Entry 7BNO (electron microscopy, 4.20 A resolution (low resolution: residue-level contacts below are approximate; hydrogen-bond / salt-bridge calls are withheld)); this record covers chains B and C of the 3 polymer chains in the assembly.

Chain B (and C):
Name: Spike glycoprotein
Organism: Severe acute respiratory syndrome coronavirus 2
Notes: chain C of this document is another copy of the same molecule, construct and numbering; everything in this record applies to it too
Reference sequence: P0DTC2 (SPIKE_SARS2); residues 1-1146 here = UniProt positions 1-1146
Chain sequence (1177 residues; numbered -30 to 1146; the number before each row is that of its first residue; numbers below 1 keep their minus sign (Met-30 is residue -30)):
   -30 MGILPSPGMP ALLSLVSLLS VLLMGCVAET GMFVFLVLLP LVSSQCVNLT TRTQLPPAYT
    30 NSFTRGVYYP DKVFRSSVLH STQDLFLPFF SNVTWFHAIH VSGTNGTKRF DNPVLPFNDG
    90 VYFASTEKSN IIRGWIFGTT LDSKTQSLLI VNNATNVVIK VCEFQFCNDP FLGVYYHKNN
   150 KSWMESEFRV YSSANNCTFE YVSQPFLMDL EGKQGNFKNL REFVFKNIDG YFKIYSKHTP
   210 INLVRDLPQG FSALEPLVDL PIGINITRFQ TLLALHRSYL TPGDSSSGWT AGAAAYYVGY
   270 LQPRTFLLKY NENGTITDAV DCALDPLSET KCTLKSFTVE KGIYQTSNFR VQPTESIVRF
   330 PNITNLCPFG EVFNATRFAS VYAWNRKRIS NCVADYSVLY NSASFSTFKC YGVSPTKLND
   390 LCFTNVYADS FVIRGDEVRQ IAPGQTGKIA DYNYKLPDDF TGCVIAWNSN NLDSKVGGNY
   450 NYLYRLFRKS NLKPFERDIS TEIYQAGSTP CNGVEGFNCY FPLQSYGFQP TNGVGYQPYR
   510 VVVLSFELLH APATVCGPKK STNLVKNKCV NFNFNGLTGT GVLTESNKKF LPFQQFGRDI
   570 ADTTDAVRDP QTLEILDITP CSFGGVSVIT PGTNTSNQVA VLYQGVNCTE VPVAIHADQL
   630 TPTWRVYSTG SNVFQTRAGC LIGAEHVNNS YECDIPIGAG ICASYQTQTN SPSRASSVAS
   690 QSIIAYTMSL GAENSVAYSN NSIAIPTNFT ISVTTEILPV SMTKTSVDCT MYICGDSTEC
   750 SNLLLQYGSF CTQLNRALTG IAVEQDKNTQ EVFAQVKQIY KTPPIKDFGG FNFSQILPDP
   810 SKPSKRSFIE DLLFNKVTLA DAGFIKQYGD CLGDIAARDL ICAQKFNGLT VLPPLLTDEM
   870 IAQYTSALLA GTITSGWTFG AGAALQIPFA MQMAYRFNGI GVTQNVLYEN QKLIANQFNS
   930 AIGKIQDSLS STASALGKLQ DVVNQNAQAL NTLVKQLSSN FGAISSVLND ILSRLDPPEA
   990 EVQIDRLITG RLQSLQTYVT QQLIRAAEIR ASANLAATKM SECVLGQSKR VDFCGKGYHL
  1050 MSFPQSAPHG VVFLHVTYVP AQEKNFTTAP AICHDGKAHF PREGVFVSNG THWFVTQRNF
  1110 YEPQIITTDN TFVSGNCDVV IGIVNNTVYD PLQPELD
Not modelled in the structure: -30 to 13, 71-75, 618-640, 677-688, 828-852, 941-943 (chain C: -30 to 13, 71-75, 618-640, 677-688, 828-851, 941-943)
Sequence notes: initiating methionine (-30); expression tag (-29 to 0); conflict Gly614 (Asp in P0DTC2), Ser682 (Arg in P0DTC2), Ser685 (Arg in P0DTC2), Pro986 (Lys in P0DTC2), Pro987 (Val in P0DTC2)
Cystine bridges: Cys15-Cys136, Cys131-Cys166, Cys291-Cys301, Cys336-Cys361, Cys379-Cys432, Cys391-Cys525, Cys480-Cys488, Cys538-Cys590, Cys617-Cys649, Cys662-Cys671, Cys738-Cys760, Cys743-Cys749, Cys1032-Cys1043, Cys1082-Cys1126
Covalent attachments: N-acetylglucosamine (NAG) linked to Asn61, Asn165, Asn282, Asn603, Asn616, Asn709, Asn717, Asn801, Asn1074, Asn1134
Curated features (UniProtKB/Swiss-Prot):
  - region: Asn280 to Cys301 (Putative superantigen), Arg403 to Asp405 (Integrin-binding motif), Asn448 to Phe456 (Immunodominant HLA epitope recognized by the CD8+), Pro681, Arg683, Ala684 (Putative superantigen), Ser816 to Tyr837 (Fusion peptide 1), Lys835 to Phe855 (Fusion peptide 2)
  - site: Arg815, Ser816 (Cleavage)
  - glycosylation: Asn17 (N-linked (GlcNAc...) (complex) asparagine), Asn61 (N-linked (GlcNAc...) (hybrid) asparagine), Asn74 (N-linked (GlcNAc...) (complex) asparagine), Asn122 (N-linked (GlcNAc...) (hybrid) asparagine), Asn149 (N-linked (GlcNAc...) (complex) asparagine), Asn165 (N-linked (GlcNAc...) (complex) asparagine), Asn234 (N-linked (GlcNAc...) (high mannose) asparagine), Asn282 (N-linked (GlcNAc...) (complex) asparagine), Thr323 (O-linked (GalNAc) threonine), Ser325 (O-linked (HexNAc...) serine), Asn331 (N-linked (GlcNAc...) (complex) asparagine), Asn343 (N-linked (GlcNAc...) (complex) asparagine), Asn603 (N-linked (GlcNAc...) (hybrid) asparagine), Asn616 (N-linked (GlcNAc...) (complex) asparagine), Asn657 (N-linked (GlcNAc...) (complex) asparagine), Thr676 (O-linked (GlcNAc...) threonine), Thr678 (O-linked (GlcNAc...) threonine), Asn709 (N-linked (GlcNAc...) (high mannose) asparagine), Asn717 (N-linked (GlcNAc...) (hybrid) asparagine), Asn801 (N-linked (GlcNAc...) (hybrid) asparagine) and 3 more in UniProt

Chain B / chain C interface:
Residue-residue contacts - 89 pairs, chain B then chain C:
  Asn317(B) with Asp737(C)
  Arg319(B) with Asp737(C); Met740(C)
  Pro521(B) with Tyr200(C); Pro230(C)
  Thr547(B) with Asn978(C)
  Lys558(B) with Phe43(C)
  Phe559(B) with Phe43(C)
  Phe562(B) with Lys41(C); Glu224(C)
  Gln563(B) with Lys41(C); Val42(C); Phe43(C)
  Gln564(B) with Lys41(C)
  Phe565(B) with Lys41(C); Val42(C); Phe43(C)
  Gly566(B) with Phe43(C)
  Arg567(B) with Val42(C); Phe43(C); Arg44(C)
  Ile569(B) with Val47(C)
  Ala570(B) with Val963(C)
  Asp571(B) with Arg44(C)
  Phe592(B) with Lys854(C)
  Gln613(B) with Thr859(C)
  Pro665(B) with Leu864(C)
  Ala668(B) with Pro863(C); Leu864(C); Thr866(C)
  Gly669(B) with Leu864(C)
  Leu699(B) with Ile788(C); Gln872(C)
  Gly700(B) with Ile788(C)
  Ala701(B) with Lys786(C); Gln787(C); Ile788(C)
  Glu702(B) with Ile788(C); Lys790(C)
  Asn703(B) with Gln787(C); Ile788(C); Tyr789(C); Lys790(C)
  Ser704(B) with Lys790(C)
  Val705(B) with Gln895(C)
  Ala706(B) with Gln895(C)
  Tyr707(B) with Pro792(C); Ile896(C); Pro897(C); Phe898(C)
  Ser711(B) with Pro897(C)
  Ile712(B) with Gln895(C); Ile896(C); Pro897(C)
  Ala713(B) with Leu894(C); Gln895(C)
  Gln965(B) with Ser758(C)
  Ser968(B) with Gln755(C)
  Asn969(B) with Gln755(C)
  Phe970(B) with Gln755(C); Tyr756(C)
  Gly971(B) with Tyr756(C)
  Pro987(B) with Asp427(C)
  Arg995(B) with Asp994(C)
  Gln1002(B) with Phe759(C); Gln1002(C)
  Gln1010(B) with Leu1012(C)
  Glu1017(B) with Ala1016(C); Arg1019(C)
  Arg1039(B) with Glu1031(C); Arg1039(C)
  Val1040(B) with Ser1030(C); Leu1034(C)
  Asp1041(B) with Ser1030(C)
  Lys1045(B) with Gly889(C)
  Gly1046(B) with Ala890(C)
  Val1068(B) with Ala890(C)
  Pro1069(B) with Ala890(C)
  Thr1077(B) with Pro897(C)
  Pro1079(B) with Met900(C)
  Phe1089(B) with Asn914(C); Tyr917(C)
  Arg1107(B) with Tyr904(C)
  Phe1121(B) with Thr912(C); Gln913(C); Asn914(C)
  Ser1123(B) with Asn914(C); Glu918(C)
  Val1128(B) with Glu918(C)
Also at the interface, not in a pair above, chain B (77 interface residues in all): Arg357, Ala520, Thr549, Leu560, Asp568, Pro589, Gly614, Arg646, Gly667, Ser708, Asn709, Asn710, Pro715, Thr961, Thr1006, Ile1013, Tyr1047, Glu1072, Pro1090, Val1094, Ile1130
Also at the interface, not in a pair above, chain C (73 interface residues in all): Tyr38, Asp40, Cys166, Pro225, Gly232, Thr739, Asp745, Gln762, Gln784, Asp796, Phe797, Phe855, Pro862, Tyr873, Trp886, Thr887, Ala893, Asn907, Gln920, Gln1005, Ile1013

In short:
77 residues of chain B and 73 residues of chain C are in contact. Covalently linked N-acetylglucosamine: at
Asn61(B), Asn165(B), Asn282(B), Asn603(B), Asn616(B) and Asn709(B) and 4 more.
Chain B and chain C are both Spike glycoprotein (Severe acute respiratory syndrome coronavirus 2); the
structure, Open conformation of D614G SARS-CoV-2 spike with 2 Erect RBDs, was determined by electron
microscopy, deposited together with 7BNM and 7BNN.
